Entry 8VD0 (X-ray diffraction, 2.40 A resolution); this record covers chains A and D of the 4 polymer chains in the assembly.

Chain A:
Name: MHC class II HLA-DQ-alpha chain
Organism: Homo sapiens
UniProt: Q30069 (Q30069_HUMAN); the construct lacks a stretch of the UniProt sequence, so the offset changes along the chain: -1 to 9 = UniProt 1-11; 10-182 = UniProt 13-185
Sequence (185 residues; each row starts with the number of its first residue; numbers below 1 keep their minus sign (Glu-1 is residue -1)):
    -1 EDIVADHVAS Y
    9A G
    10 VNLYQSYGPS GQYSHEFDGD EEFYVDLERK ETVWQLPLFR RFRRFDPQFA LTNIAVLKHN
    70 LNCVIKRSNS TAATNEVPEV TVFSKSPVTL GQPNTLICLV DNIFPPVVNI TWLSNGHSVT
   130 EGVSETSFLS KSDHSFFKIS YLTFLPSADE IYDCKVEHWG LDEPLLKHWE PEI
Unresolved in the structure: -1, 182
Disulfides: Cys107-Cys163
Covalently attached groups: N-acetylglucosamine (NAG) linked to Asn78, Asn118
Differences from the reference sequence: engineered mutation Cys72 (Ile75 in Q30069)

Chain D:
Name: T-CELL-RECEPTOR, TCR ET650-4 alpha
Organism: Homo sapiens
Sequence (206 residues; each row starts with the number of its first residue; note: 16 numbers in that range are skipped by the numbering (no residue carries them; nothing is unmodelled there)):
     2 MKTTQ
     8 PPSMDCAEGR AANLPCNHST ISG
    36 NEYVYWYRQI HSQGPQYIIH GLK
    64 NNETN
    74 EMASLIITED RKSSTLILPH ATLRDTAVYY CIVRVAIEGS QGNLIFGKGT KLSVKPNIQN
   134 PDPAVYQLRD SKSSDKSVCL FTDFDSQTNV SQSKDSDVYI TDKCVLDMRS MDFKSNSAVA
   194 WSNKSDFACA NAFNNSIIPE DTFFPSPESS
Unresolved in the structure: 220-223
Disulfides: Cys23-Cys104, Cys152-Cys202

Chain A / chain D interface:
Residue-residue contacts - 8 pairs, chain A then chain D:
  Arg53(A) - Glu111(D)
  Phe54(A) - Glu111(D)
  Asp55(A) - Ile110(D)
  Asp55(A) - Glu111(D)
  Asp55(A) - Gly112(D)  hydrogen bond (side chain-backbone)
  Asp55(A) - Gln114(D)
  Pro56(A) - Glu111(D)
  Phe58(A) - Gln114(D)
Interface residues without a listed pair, chain D (5 interface residues in all): Ser113

Summary:
Chain A and chain D each contribute 5 residues to their interface; the contacts include 1 hydrogen bond. The
hydrogen-bonded pair is Asp55(A)-Gly112(D). N-acetylglucosamine is covalently linked to Asn78(A) and
Asn118(A).
Here chain A is MHC class II HLA-DQ-alpha chain and chain D is T-CELL-RECEPTOR, TCR ET650-4 alpha, both from
Homo sapiens. Entry 8VD0 (Human TCR ET650-4 in complex with DQ8-InsC8-15-IAPP2) was determined by X-ray
diffraction (same publication as 8VCX, 8VCY, 8VD2, 8VDD and 8VDU).
